Entry 3PUZ (X-ray diffraction, 2.90 A resolution); this record covers chains E and G of the 5 polymer chains in the assembly.

[Chain E]
Protein: Maltose transporter subunit; periplasmic-binding component of ABC superfamily
Source organism: Escherichia coli
Reference sequence: B1XC33 (B1XC33_ECODH); residues 1-370 here correspond to UniProt positions 27-396 (UniProt number = residue number + 26)
Amino-acid sequence (370 residues; row label = number of the first residue in the row):
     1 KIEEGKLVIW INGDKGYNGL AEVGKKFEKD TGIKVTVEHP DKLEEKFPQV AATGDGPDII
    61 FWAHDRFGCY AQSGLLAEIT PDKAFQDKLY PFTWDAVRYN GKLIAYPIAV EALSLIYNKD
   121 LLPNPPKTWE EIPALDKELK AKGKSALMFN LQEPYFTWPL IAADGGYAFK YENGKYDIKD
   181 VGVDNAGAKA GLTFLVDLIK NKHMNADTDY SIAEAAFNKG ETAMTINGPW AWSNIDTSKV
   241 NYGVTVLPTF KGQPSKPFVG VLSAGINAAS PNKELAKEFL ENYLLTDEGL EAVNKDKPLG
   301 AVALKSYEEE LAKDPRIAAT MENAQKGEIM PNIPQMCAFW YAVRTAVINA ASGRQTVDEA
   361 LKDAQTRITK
Construct notes: engineered mutation C69 (Gly95 in B1XC33), C337 (Ser363 in B1XC33)
Disulfides: C69-C337

[Chain G]
Protein: Maltose transporter subunit; membrane component of ABC superfamily
Source organism: Escherichia coli
Reference sequence: B1XC31 (B1XC31_ECODH); residue numbers follow UniProt; this construct covers 1-296
Amino-acid sequence (296 residues; numbered 1 to 296; the number before each row is that of its first residue):
     1 MAMVQPKSQK ARLFITHLLL LLFIAAIMFP LLMVVAISLR QGNFATGSLI PEQISWDHWK
    61 LALGFSVEQA DGRITPPPFP VLLWLWNSVK VAGISAIGIV ALSTTCAYAF ARMRFPGKAT
   121 LLKGMLIFQM FPAVLSLVAL YALFDRLGEY IPFIGLNTHG GVIFAYLGGI ALHVWTIKGY
   181 FETIDSSLEE AAALDGATPW QAFRLVLLPL SVPILAVVFI LSFIAAITEV PVASLLLRDV
   241 NSYTLAVGMQ QYLNPQNYLW GDFAAAAVMS ALPITIVFLL AQRWLVNGLT AGGVKG
Disordered / not traced: 1, 284-296

[How chain E and chain G interact]
Pairs across the interface (29):
  K1(E) - R238(G)
  N12(E) - N254(G)
  G13(E) - N254(G)
  G13(E) - N257(G)  hydrogen bond (backbone-side chain)
  D14(E) - Q256(G)
  Y17(E) - N257(G)  hydrogen bond
  N18(E) - P76(G)
  E38(E) - V240(G)
  H39(E) - F79(G)
  P40(E) - Q251(G)
  D41(E) - Q250(G)
  D41(E) - Q251(G)  hydrogen bond (backbone-side chain)
  D41(E) - N254(G)
  D41(E) - P255(G)
  T53(E) - Y141(G)  hydrogen bond
  D55(E) - Y141(G)  hydrogen bond
  D55(E) - R238(G)  salt bridge
  N150(E) - Q256(G)
  F156(E) - Q256(G)
  Y210(E) - P255(G)
  Y210(E) - Q256(G)
  S211(E) - P255(G)  hydrogen bond (side chain-backbone)
  S211(E) - Y258(G)
  I212(E) - T46(G)
  A215(E) - F44(G)  hydrophobic
  A215(E) - T46(G)
  K219(E) - T46(G)  hydrogen bond (side chain-backbone)
  K219(E) - G47(G)
  T237(E) - D71(G)  hydrogen bond
Interface residues without a listed pair, chain E (25 interface residues in all): E153, E214, N218, S233, D236
Interface residues without a listed pair, chain G (20 interface residues in all): A45, Q69, P78, L253

[Summary]
25 residues of chain E face 20 of chain G across their interface, with 8 hydrogen bonds and 1 salt bridge.
Polar contacts include D55(E)-R238(G), G13(E)-N257(G) and Y17(E)-N257(G).
Chain E is Maltose transporter subunit; periplasmic-binding component of ABC superfamily and chain G is
Maltose transporter subunit; membrane component of ABC superfamily, both from Escherichia coli; the structure,
Crystal Structure of a pre-translocation state MBP-Maltose transporter complex bound to AMP-PNP, was
determined by X-ray diffraction (same publication as 3PUY and 3PV0).
